PDB entry 4E86 | X-ray diffraction, 2.75 A resolution | chain A

== Chain A ==
Protein: Defensin-5
UniProt: Q01523 (DEF5_HUMAN); residues 1-32 here correspond to UniProt positions 63-94 (UniProt number = residue number + 62)
Chain sequence (32 residues; numbered 1 to 32; the number before each row is that of its first residue):
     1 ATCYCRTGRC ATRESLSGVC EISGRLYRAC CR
Sequence notes: engineered mutation Ala29 (Leu91 in Q01523)
Modified residues: Ala29 (alpha-aminobutyric acid; ABA)
Disulfides: Cys3-Cys31, Cys5-Cys20, Cys10-Cys30

== Summary ==
Chain A is Defensin-5; the structure, Crystal structure of human alpha-defensin 5, HD5 (Leu29Aba mutant), was
determined by X-ray diffraction (same publication as 4E82 and 4E83).
